PDB entry 9BCV | electron microscopy, 3.20 A resolution | chains A and J of the 10 polymer chains in the assembly

# Chain A
Protein: Atrial natriuretic peptide receptor 1
Organism: Homo sapiens
Notes: EC 4.6.1.2
Reference sequence: P16066 (ANPRA_HUMAN); numbering as in UniProt (aligned over 33-1061)
Sequence (1029 residues; each row starts with the number of its first residue):
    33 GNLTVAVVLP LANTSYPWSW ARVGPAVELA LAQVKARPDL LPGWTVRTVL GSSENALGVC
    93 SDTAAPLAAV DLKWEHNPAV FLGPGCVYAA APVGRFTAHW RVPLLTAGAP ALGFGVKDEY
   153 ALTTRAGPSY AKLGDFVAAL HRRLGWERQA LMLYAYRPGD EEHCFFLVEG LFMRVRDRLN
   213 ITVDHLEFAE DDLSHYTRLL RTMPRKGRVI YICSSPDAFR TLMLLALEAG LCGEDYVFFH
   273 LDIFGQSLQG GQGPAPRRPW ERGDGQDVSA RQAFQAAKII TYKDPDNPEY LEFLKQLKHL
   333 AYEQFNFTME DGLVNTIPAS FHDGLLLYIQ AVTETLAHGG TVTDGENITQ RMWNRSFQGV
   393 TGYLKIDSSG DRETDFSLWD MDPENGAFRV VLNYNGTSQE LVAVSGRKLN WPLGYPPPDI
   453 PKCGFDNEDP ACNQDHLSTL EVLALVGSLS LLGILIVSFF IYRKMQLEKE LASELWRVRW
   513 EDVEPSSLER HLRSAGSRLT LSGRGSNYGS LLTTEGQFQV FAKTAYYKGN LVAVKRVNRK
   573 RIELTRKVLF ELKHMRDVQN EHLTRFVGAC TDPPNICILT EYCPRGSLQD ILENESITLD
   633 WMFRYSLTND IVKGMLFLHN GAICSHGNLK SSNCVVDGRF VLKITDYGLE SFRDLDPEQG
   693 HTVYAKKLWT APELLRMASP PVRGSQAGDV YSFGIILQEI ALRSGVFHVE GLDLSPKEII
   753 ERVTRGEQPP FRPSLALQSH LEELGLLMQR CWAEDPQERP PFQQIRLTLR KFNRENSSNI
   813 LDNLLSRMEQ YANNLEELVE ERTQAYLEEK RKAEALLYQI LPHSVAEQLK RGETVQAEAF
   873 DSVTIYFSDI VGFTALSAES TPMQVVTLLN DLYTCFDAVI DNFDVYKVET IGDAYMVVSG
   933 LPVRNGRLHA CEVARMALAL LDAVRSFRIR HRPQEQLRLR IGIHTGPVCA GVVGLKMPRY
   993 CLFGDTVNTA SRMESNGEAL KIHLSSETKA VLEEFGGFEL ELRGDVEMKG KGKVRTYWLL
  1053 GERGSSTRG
Unresolved in the structure: 33-844, 1056-1061
Swiss-Prot annotation at these positions:
  - binding site (chloride): Ser-85, Gly-117, Cys-118
  - modified residue: Ser-519 (Phosphoserine), Ser-529 (Phosphoserine), Thr-532 (Phosphothreonine), Ser-534 (Phosphoserine), Ser-538 (Phosphoserine), Ser-542 (Phosphoserine), Thr-545 (Phosphothreonine)
  - glycosylation (N-linked (GlcNAc...) asparagine): Asn-34, Asn-45, Asn-212, Asn-338, Asn-379, Asn-386, Asn-427
  - natural variant: Phe-270 (F270C: In a breast pleomorphic lobular carcinoma sample)
Ion coordination: Mg2+: Ile-882 (together with phosphomethylphosphonic acid guanylate ester)
Residues lining bound ligands:
  - phosphomethylphosphonic acid guanylate ester (G2P), molecule 1: Phe-879, Glu-921, Met-928, Phe-995, Gly-996, Val-999, Asn-1000
  - phosphomethylphosphonic acid guanylate ester (G2P), molecule 2: Asp-881, Ile-882, Val-883, Gly-884, Phe-885, Thr-886, Asp-925, Arg-972

# Chain J
Protein: Fab fragment
Organism: Mus musculus
Notes: antibody fragment or engineered binder
Sequence (120 residues; row label = number of the first residue in the row; X marks 120 residues of unknown identity (built as UNK)):
     1 XXXXXXXXXX XXXXXXXXXX XXXXXXXXXX XXXXXXXXXX XXXXXXXXXX XXXXXXXXXX
    61 XXXXXXXXXX XXXXXXXXXX XXXXXXXXXX XXXXXXXXXX XXXXXXXXXX XXXXXXXXXX
Unresolved in the structure: 118-120

# How chain A and chain J interact
Chain A side of the interface, 7 residues: Thr-893, Met-895, Gln-896, Arg-960, Arg-962, His-963, Pro-965

# In short
Chain A and chain J make no direct contact in this assembly. Bound to chain A: phosphomethylphosphonic acid
guanylate ester. UniProt lists 3 chloride-binding residues on chain A.
Here chain A is Atrial natriuretic peptide receptor 1 (Homo sapiens) and chain J is Fab fragment (Mus
musculus). Entry 9BCV (Cyclase domain of GC-A bound to ANP) was determined by electron microscopy together
with 9BCQ from the same study.
